7VFP - chains A and B of the 6 polymer chains in the assembly; structure by electron microscopy, 4.03 A resolution (low resolution: residue-level contacts below are approximate; hydrogen-bond / salt-bridge calls are withheld).

[Chain A]
Protein: Cytochrome c biogenesis ATP-binding export protein CcmA
Organism: Escherichia coli BL21(DE3)
Notes: EC 7.6.2.5
Reference sequence: P33931 (CCMA_ECOLI); residues -1 to 200 here correspond to UniProt positions 1-202 (UniProt number = residue number + 2)
Amino-acid sequence (202 residues; row label = number of the first residue in the row; numbers below 1 keep their minus sign (Met-1 is residue -1)):
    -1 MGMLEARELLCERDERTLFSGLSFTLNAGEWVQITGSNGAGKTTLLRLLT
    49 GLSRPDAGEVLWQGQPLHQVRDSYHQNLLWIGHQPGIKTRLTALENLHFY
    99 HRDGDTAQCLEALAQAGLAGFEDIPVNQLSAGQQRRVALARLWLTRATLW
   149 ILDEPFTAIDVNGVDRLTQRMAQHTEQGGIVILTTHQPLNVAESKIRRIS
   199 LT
Swiss-Prot annotation at these positions:
  - binding site (ATP): Gly34 to Thr41

[Chain B]
Protein: Heme exporter protein B
Organism: Escherichia coli BL21(DE3)
Reference sequence: P0ABL8 (CCMB_ECOLI); residue numbers follow UniProt; this construct covers 1-220
Amino-acid sequence (220 residues; each row starts with the number of its first residue):
     1 MMFWRIFRLELRVAFRHSAEIANPLWFFLIVITLFPLSIGPEPQLLARIA
    51 PGIIWVAALLSSLLALERLFRDDLQDGSLEQLMLLPLPLPAVVLAKVMAH
   101 WMVTGLPLLILSPLVAMLLGMDVYGWQVMALTLLLGTPTLGFLGAPGVAL
   151 TVGLKRGGVLLSILVLPLTIPLLIFATAAMDAASMHLPVDGYLAILGALL
   201 AGTATLSPFATAAALRISIQ

[How chain A and chain B interact]
Contacting residue pairs (42; chain A residue first):
  Arg45(A) - Ile219(B)
  Leu50(A) - Met83(B)
  Leu50(A) - Ile219(B)
  Leu50(A) - Gln220(B)
  Ser51(A) - Gln220(B)
  Arg52(A) - Gln220(B)
  Arg69(A) - Pro86(B)
  Arg69(A) - Arg216(B)
  Asp70(A) - Pro86(B)
  His73(A) - Leu82(B)
  His73(A) - Met83(B)
  His73(A) - Leu84(B)
  His73(A) - Leu85(B)
  His73(A) - Pro86(B)
  Gln74(A) - Pro86(B)
  Leu76(A) - Met83(B)
  Leu76(A) - Leu84(B)
  Trp78(A) - Leu79(B)
  Trp78(A) - Met83(B)
  Gln82(A) - Gln75(B)
  Gln82(A) - Asp76(B)
  Gly84(A) - Asp76(B)
  Gly84(A) - Glu80(B)
  Ile85(A) - Asp76(B)
  Lys86(A) - Val13(B)
  Thr87(A) - Asp76(B)
  Arg88(A) - Arg12(B)
  Arg88(A) - Val13(B)
  Arg88(A) - Phe15(B)
  Arg88(A) - Arg16(B)
  Leu89(A) - Leu9(B)
  Glu93(A) - Arg12(B)
  His96(A) - Arg5(B)
  Phe97(A) - Met1(B)
  Phe97(A) - Arg5(B)
  Phe97(A) - Ile6(B)
  Phe97(A) - Leu9(B)
  Phe97(A) - Leu85(B)
  Tyr98(A) - Glu80(B)
  His99(A) - Arg5(B)
  Arg100(A) - Arg5(B)
  Asp101(A) - Arg5(B)
Interface residues without a listed pair, chain A (26 interface residues in all): Pro83, Gly102
Interface residues without a listed pair, chain B (21 interface residues in all): Ala14

[In short]
26 residues of chain A and 21 residues of chain B are in contact. UniProt lists 8 ATP-binding residues on
chain A.
Chain A is Cytochrome c biogenesis ATP-binding export protein CcmA and chain B is Heme exporter protein B,
both from Escherichia coli BL21(DE3); the structure, Cytochrome c-type biogenesis protein CcmABCD from E. coli
in complex with heme and single ATP, was determined by electron microscopy, deposited together with 7F02,
7F03, 7F04 and 7VFJ.
